Entry 2ASS (X-ray diffraction, 3.00 A resolution); this record covers chains B and C of the 3 polymer chains in the assembly.

[Chain B]
Name: S-phase kinase-associated protein 2
Source organism: Homo sapiens
UniProt: Q13309 (SKP2_HUMAN); residues 2089-2424 here correspond to UniProt positions 89-424 (UniProt number = residue number - 2000)
Amino-acid sequence (336 residues; row label = number of the first residue in the row):
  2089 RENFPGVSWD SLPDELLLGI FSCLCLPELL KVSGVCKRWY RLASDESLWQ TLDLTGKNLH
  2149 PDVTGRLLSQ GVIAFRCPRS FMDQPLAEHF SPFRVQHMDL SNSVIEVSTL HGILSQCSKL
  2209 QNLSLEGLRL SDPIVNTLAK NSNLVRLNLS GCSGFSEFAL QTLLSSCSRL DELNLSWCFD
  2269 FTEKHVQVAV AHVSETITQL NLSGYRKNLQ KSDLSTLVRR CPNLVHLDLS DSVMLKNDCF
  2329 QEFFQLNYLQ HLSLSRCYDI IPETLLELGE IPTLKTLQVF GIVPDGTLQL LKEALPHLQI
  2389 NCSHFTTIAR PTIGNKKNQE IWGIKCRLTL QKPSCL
Unresolved in the structure: 2089-2094, 2420-2424
Ligand contacts:
  - benzamidine (BEN), molecule 1: F2169, S2191, V2192
  - benzamidine (BEN), molecule 2: A2227, K2228, S2230, T2250, S2253, S2254

[Chain C]
Name: Cyclin-dependent kinases regulatory subunit 1
Source organism: Homo sapiens
UniProt: P61024 (CKS1_HUMAN); residues 3005-3073 here correspond to UniProt positions 5-73 (UniProt number = residue number - 3000)
Amino-acid sequence (69 residues; row label = number of the first residue in the row):
  3005 QIYYSDKYDD EEFEYRHVML PKDIAKLVPK THLMSESEWR NLGVQQSQGW VHYMIHEPEP
  3065 HILLFRRPL
Ligand contacts: benzamidine (BEN): Y3057, M3058, R3070

[Interface between chain B and chain C]
Contacting residue pairs (34; chain B residue first):
  R2167(B) with T3035(C), hydrogen bond (side chain-backbone); I3059(C)
  N2190(B) with L3037(C)
  E2214(B) with L3037(C)
  W2265(B) with S3039(C); E3040(C); S3041(C), hydrogen bond
  S2291(B) with S3041(C)
  R2294(B) with E3040(C), salt bridge; R3044(C); Q3052(C), hydrogen bond
  S2318(B) with S3041(C)
  D2319(B) with S3041(C), hydrogen bond
  S2343(B) with N3045(C)
  R2344(B) with S3041(C), hydrogen bond (side chain-backbone); R3044(C); N3045(C), hydrogen bond
  F2368(B) with N3045(C)
  H2392(B) with L3031(C); E3042(C); N3045(C), hydrogen bond (backbone-side chain)
  F2393(B) with L3031(C); P3033(C), hydrophobic; M3038(C), hydrophobic; E3042(C)
  T2394(B) with E3042(C), hydrogen bond (backbone-side chain)
  R2398(B) with H3036(C), hydrogen bond; L3037(C); E3042(C), salt bridge
  T2400(B) with T3035(C), hydrogen bond (backbone-side chain)
  I2401(B) with T3035(C), hydrogen bond (backbone-side chain)
  G2402(B) with T3035(C)
  K2404(B) with K3034(C)
  N2406(B) with T3035(C)
Also at the interface, not in a pair above, chain B (21 interface residues in all): S2391
Also at the interface, not in a pair above, chain C (16 interface residues in all): L3046

[In short]
Chain B and chain C form an interface of 21 and 16 residues respectively, with 11 hydrogen bonds and 2 salt
bridges. Polar contacts include R2294(B)-E3040(C), R2398(B)-E3042(C) and R2167(B)-T3035(C). One benzamidine
molecule is bound between chain B and chain C. Chain B binds benzamidine.
Chain B is S-phase kinase-associated protein 2 and chain C is Cyclin-dependent kinases regulatory subunit 1,
both from Homo sapiens; the structure, Crystal structure of the Skp1-Skp2-Cks1 complex, was determined by
X-ray diffraction (same publication as 2AST).
